PDB entry 7PT3 | X-ray diffraction, 1.62 A resolution | chains A and B

[Chain A (and B)]
Molecule: 2-hydroxyacyl-CoA lyase
Organism: Actinomycetospora chiangmaiensis DSM 45062
Notes: EC 4.2.1.17; engineered mutation(s): E493A; chain B of this document is another copy of the same molecule, construct and numbering; everything in this record applies to it too
Sequence (612 residues; numbered -10 to 601; the number before each row is that of its first residue; numbers below 1 keep their minus sign (Met-10 is residue -10)):
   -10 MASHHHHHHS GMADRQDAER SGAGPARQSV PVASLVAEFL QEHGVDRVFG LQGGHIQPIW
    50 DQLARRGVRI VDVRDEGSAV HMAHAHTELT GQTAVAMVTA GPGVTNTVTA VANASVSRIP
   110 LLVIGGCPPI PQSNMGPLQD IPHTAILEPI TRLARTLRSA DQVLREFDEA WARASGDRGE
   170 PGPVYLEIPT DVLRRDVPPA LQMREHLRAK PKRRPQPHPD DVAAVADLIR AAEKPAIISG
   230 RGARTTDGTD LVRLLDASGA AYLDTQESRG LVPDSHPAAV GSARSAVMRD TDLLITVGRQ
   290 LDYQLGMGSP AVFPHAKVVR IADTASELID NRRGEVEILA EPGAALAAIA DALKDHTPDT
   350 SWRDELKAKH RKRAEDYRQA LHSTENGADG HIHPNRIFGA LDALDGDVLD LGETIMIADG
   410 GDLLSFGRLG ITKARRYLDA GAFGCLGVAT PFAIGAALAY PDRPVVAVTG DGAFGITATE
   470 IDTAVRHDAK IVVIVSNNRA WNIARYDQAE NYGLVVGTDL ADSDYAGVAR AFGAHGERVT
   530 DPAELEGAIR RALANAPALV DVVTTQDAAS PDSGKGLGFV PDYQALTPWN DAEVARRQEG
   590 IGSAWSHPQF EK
Disordered / not traced: -10 to 14, 589-601 (chain B: -10 to 15, 588-601)
Ion coordination: Mg2+: Asp460, Asn487, Ala489 (together with 3-deaza-thdp)
Small-molecule neighbours:
  - 2-Hydroxyisobutyryl-Coenzyme A (3KK; S-{(3R,5R,9R)-1-[(2R,3S,4R,5R)-5-(6-amino-9H-purin-9-yl)-4-hydroxy-3-(phosphonooxy)tetrahydrofuran-2-yl]-3,5,9-trihydroxy-8,8-dimethyl-3,5-dioxido-10,14-dioxo-2,4,6-trioxa-11,15-diaza-3lambda~5~,5lambda~5~-diphosphaheptadecan-17-yl} 2-hydroxy-2-methylpropanethioate), molecule 1: Gly42, Gly43, His44, Thr88, Leu127, Gln128
  - 2-Hydroxyisobutyryl-Coenzyme A (3KK), molecule 2: Gln255, Arg258, Gly270, Ser271, Ala272, Arg273, Ser274, Tyr292, Gln293, Arg362, Ala363, Tyr366, Gly409, Leu413, Arg417, Leu418, Thr421, Gly430, Gly433, Pro560, Asp561, Lys564, Leu566, Gly567, Val569, Leu575, Trp578
  - 3-deaza-thdp (TPW; 2-{4-[(4-amino-2-methylpyrimidin-5-yl)methyl]-3-methylthiophen-2-yl}ethyl trihydrogen diphosphate), molecule 1: Leu40, Gln41, Gly42, Glu65, Thr88, Pro91, Gly92, Asn95, Gln128
  - 3-deaza-thdp (TPW), molecule 2: Gly409, Gly410, Asp411, Leu412, Gly433, Leu435, Gly459, Asp460, Gly461, Ala462, Ile465, Asn487, Ala489, Trp490, Asn491, Ile492

[Chain A / chain B interface]
Pairs across the interface (157):
  Leu40(A) - Trp490(B)  hydrophobic
  Gln41(A) - Ala493(B)
  Gln41(A) - Thr507(B)
  Gly43(A) - Gly567(B)
  Gly43(A) - Val569(B)
  His44(A) - Val569(B)
  Gln46(A) - Asp496(B)
  Gln46(A) - Gln497(B)  hydrogen bond
  Gln46(A) - Tyr501(B)
  Pro47(A) - Tyr501(B)
  Trp49(A) - Gln497(B)
  Trp49(A) - Val505(B)  hydrogen bond (side chain-backbone)
  Trp49(A) - Gly506(B)
  Asp50(A) - Tyr501(B)
  Asp50(A) - Leu503(B)
  Ala53(A) - Val505(B)  hydrophobic
  Arg54(A) - Tyr501(B)  hydrogen bond (side chain-backbone)
  Arg54(A) - Leu503(B)
  Asp61(A) - Gly506(B)
  Asp61(A) - Asp508(B)
  Val62(A) - Trp490(B)
  Arg63(A) - Asp460(B)  hydrogen bond (side chain-backbone)
  Arg63(A) - Gly464(B)
  Arg63(A) - Ile465(B)
  Arg63(A) - Leu509(B)
  Arg63(A) - Tyr514(B)  hydrogen bond
  Asp64(A) - Ile465(B)
  Gly90(A) - Phe432(B)
  Pro91(A) - Thr98(B)
  Pro91(A) - Phe432(B)
  Pro91(A) - Gly433(B)
  Thr94(A) - Val97(B)
  Thr94(A) - Thr98(B)  hydrogen bond
  Thr94(A) - Phe432(B)
  Asn95(A) - Thr98(B)  hydrogen bond
  Val97(A) - Thr94(B)
  Val97(A) - Val97(B)  hydrophobic
  Thr98(A) - Pro91(B)
  Thr98(A) - Thr94(B)  hydrogen bond
  Thr98(A) - Asn95(B)  hydrogen bond
  Val105(A) - Ile130(B)  hydrophobic
  Pro118(A) - Val569(B)
  Pro118(A) - Pro570(B)
  Pro118(A) - Asp571(B)
  Pro120(A) - Asp571(B)
  Pro120(A) - Tyr572(B)  hydrophobic
  Gln121(A) - Met296(B)
  Gln121(A) - Pro570(B)  hydrogen bond (side chain-backbone)
  Gln121(A) - Asp571(B)  hydrogen bond (side chain-backbone)
  Gln121(A) - Tyr572(B)
  Gln121(A) - Gln573(B)
  Met124(A) - Asp291(B)
  Met124(A) - Met296(B)
  Met124(A) - Asn320(B)  hydrogen bond (backbone-side chain)
  Gly125(A) - Asp291(B)
  Gly125(A) - Tyr292(B)  hydrogen bond (backbone-backbone)
  Pro126(A) - Tyr292(B)
  Pro126(A) - Met296(B)  hydrophobic
  Leu127(A) - Tyr292(B)
  Leu127(A) - Ala431(B)
  Gln128(A) - Phe432(B)  hydrogen bond (side chain-backbone)
  Gln128(A) - Gly433(B)
  Ile130(A) - Val105(B)  hydrophobic
  Ile130(A) - Phe432(B)  hydrophobic
  Pro131(A) - Pro138(B)  hydrophobic
  Ala134(A) - Pro138(B)  hydrophobic
  Ile135(A) - Ile135(B)
  Ile135(A) - Pro138(B)
  Ile135(A) - Ile139(B)  hydrophobic
  Pro138(A) - Pro131(B)  hydrophobic
  Pro138(A) - Ala134(B)  hydrophobic
  Pro138(A) - Ile135(B)
  Ile139(A) - Ile135(B)  hydrophobic
  Thr179(A) - Val569(B)
  Asp180(A) - Asp571(B)
  Arg183(A) - Tyr501(B)  hydrogen bond
  Arg183(A) - Phe568(B)  hydrogen bond (side chain-backbone)
  Arg183(A) - Val569(B)  hydrogen bond (side chain-backbone)
  Asp291(A) - Met124(B)
  Asp291(A) - Gly125(B)
  Tyr292(A) - Gly125(B)  hydrogen bond (backbone-backbone)
  Tyr292(A) - Pro126(B)
  Tyr292(A) - Leu127(B)
  Met296(A) - Gln121(B)
  Met296(A) - Met124(B)
  Met296(A) - Pro126(B)  hydrophobic
  Asn320(A) - Met124(B)  hydrogen bond (side chain-backbone)
  Ala431(A) - Leu127(B)
  Phe432(A) - Gly90(B)
  Phe432(A) - Pro91(B)
  Phe432(A) - Gln128(B)  hydrogen bond (backbone-side chain)
  Phe432(A) - Ile130(B)  hydrophobic
  Gly433(A) - Pro91(B)
  Gly433(A) - Gln128(B)
  Asp460(A) - Arg63(B)  hydrogen bond (backbone-side chain)
  Gly464(A) - Arg63(B)
  Gly464(A) - Thr468(B)  hydrogen bond (backbone-side chain)
  Ile465(A) - Arg63(B)
  Ile465(A) - Asp64(B)
  Thr468(A) - Gly464(B)  hydrogen bond (side chain-backbone)
  Asp471(A) - Ser512(B)
  Arg475(A) - Asp508(B)
  Arg475(A) - Leu509(B)
  Trp490(A) - Leu40(B)  hydrophobic
  Trp490(A) - Val62(B)
  Ala493(A) - Gln41(B)
  Asp496(A) - Gln46(B)
  Gln497(A) - Gln46(B)  hydrogen bond
  Gln497(A) - Trp49(B)
  Tyr501(A) - Gln46(B)
  Tyr501(A) - Pro47(B)
  Tyr501(A) - Asp50(B)
  Tyr501(A) - Arg54(B)  hydrogen bond (backbone-side chain)
  Tyr501(A) - Arg183(B)  hydrogen bond
  Leu503(A) - Asp50(B)
  Leu503(A) - Ala53(B)  hydrophobic
  Leu503(A) - Arg54(B)
  Val505(A) - Trp49(B)  hydrogen bond (backbone-side chain)
  Val505(A) - Ala53(B)  hydrophobic
  Gly506(A) - Trp49(B)
  Gly506(A) - Asp61(B)
  Thr507(A) - Gln41(B)
  Asp508(A) - Asp61(B)
  Asp508(A) - Arg475(B)
  Leu509(A) - Arg63(B)
  Leu509(A) - Arg475(B)
  Ala510(A) - Arg475(B)
  Ser512(A) - Asp471(B)
  Ser512(A) - Ala520(B)
  Ser512(A) - Phe521(B)
  Asp513(A) - Ala520(B)  hydrogen bond (backbone-backbone)
  Tyr514(A) - Arg63(B)  hydrogen bond
  Tyr514(A) - Phe521(B)  hydrophobic
  Val517(A) - Ala520(B)  hydrophobic
  Val517(A) - Phe521(B)  hydrophobic
  Ala520(A) - Ser512(B)
  Ala520(A) - Asp513(B)  hydrogen bond (backbone-backbone)
  Ala520(A) - Val517(B)  hydrophobic
  Phe521(A) - Ser512(B)
  Phe521(A) - Tyr514(B)  hydrophobic
  Phe521(A) - Val517(B)  hydrophobic
  Gly567(A) - Gly43(B)
  Phe568(A) - Arg183(B)  hydrogen bond (backbone-side chain)
  Val569(A) - Gly43(B)
  Val569(A) - His44(B)
  Val569(A) - Pro118(B)
  Val569(A) - Thr179(B)
  Val569(A) - Arg183(B)  hydrogen bond (backbone-side chain)
  Pro570(A) - Pro118(B)
  Pro570(A) - Gln121(B)  hydrogen bond (backbone-side chain)
  Asp571(A) - Pro118(B)
  Asp571(A) - Pro120(B)
  Asp571(A) - Gln121(B)  hydrogen bond (backbone-side chain)
  Asp571(A) - Asp180(B)
  Tyr572(A) - Pro120(B)  hydrophobic
  Tyr572(A) - Gln121(B)
  Gln573(A) - Gln121(B)
Also at the interface, not in a pair above, chain A (86 interface residues in all): Ile59, Ala101, Leu290, Cys434, Gly461, Ala467, Gly502, Gly516, Leu566, Ala574
Also at the interface, not in a pair above, chain B (84 interface residues in all): Ala101, Leu290, Cys434, Gly461, Ala467, Gly502, Ala510, Gly516, Leu566

[In short]
Chain A and chain B form an interface of 86 and 84 residues respectively; the contacts include 34 hydrogen
bonds. Among the polar pairs are Gln46(A)-Gln497(B), Trp49(A)-Val505(B) and Arg54(A)-Tyr501(B). Ligands of
chain A: 3-deaza-thdp and 2-Hydroxyisobutyryl-Coenzyme A. Asp460(A), Asn487(A) and Ala489(A) form the Mg2+
site.
Both chains are 2-hydroxyacyl-CoA lyase (Actinomycetospora chiangmaiensis DSM 45062). Entry 7PT3
(Actinobacterial 2-hydroxyacyl-CoA lyase (AcHACL) mutant E493A structure in complex with substrate 2-HIB-CoA
and inactive cofactor 3-deaza-ThDP) was determined by X-ray diffraction (same publication as 7PT1, 7PT2 and
7PT4).
